Entry 6FW9 (X-ray diffraction, 2.74 A resolution); this record covers chains B and A.

== Chain B (and A) ==
Protein: Flavin-dependent L-tryptophan oxidase VioA
Source organism: Chromobacterium violaceum ATCC 12472
Notes: EC 1.4.3.23; chain A of this document is another copy of the same molecule, construct and numbering; everything in this record applies to it too
UniProt: Q9S3V1 (VIOA_CHRVO); residue numbers follow UniProt; this construct covers 2-418
Chain sequence (417 residues; each row starts with the number of its first residue):
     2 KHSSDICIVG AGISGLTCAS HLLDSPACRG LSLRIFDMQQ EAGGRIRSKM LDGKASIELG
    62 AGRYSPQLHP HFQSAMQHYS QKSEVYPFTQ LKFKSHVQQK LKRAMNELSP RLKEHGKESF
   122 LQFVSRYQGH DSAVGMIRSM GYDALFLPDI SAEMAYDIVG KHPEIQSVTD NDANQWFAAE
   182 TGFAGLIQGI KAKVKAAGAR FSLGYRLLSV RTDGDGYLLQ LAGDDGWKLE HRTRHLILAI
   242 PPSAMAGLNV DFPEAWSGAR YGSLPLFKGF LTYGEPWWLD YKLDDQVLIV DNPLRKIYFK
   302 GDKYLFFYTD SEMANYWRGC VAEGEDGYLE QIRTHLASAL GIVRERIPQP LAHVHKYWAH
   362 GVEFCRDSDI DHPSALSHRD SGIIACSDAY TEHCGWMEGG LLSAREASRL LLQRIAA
Disordered / not traced: 369-370 (chain A: fully traced)
Swiss-Prot annotation at these positions:
  - binding site (Mg(2+)): Gly13, Gly16, Ala240
  - binding site (FAD): Ser15, Asp38, Arg46, Arg64, Leu208, Met398
  - binding site (substrate): Arg64, His163, Tyr309
  - mutagenesis: Arg64 (R64Q/S: No activity), His163 (H163A: Almost no effect on activity; H163N: Retains 8% of wild-type activity), Lys269 (K269Q/S: Retains less than 2% of wild-type activity), Tyr309 (Y309A: Retains 5% of wild-type activity), Val363 (V363A: Retains 50% of wild-type activity; V363Q: Retains 17% of wild-type activity), Trp397 (W397A: No activity; W397Y: Retains 60% of wild-type activity)
Disulfides: Cys366-Cys395
Small-molecule neighbours:
  - FAD (flavin-adenine dinucleotide): Val10, Gly11, Ala12, Gly13, Ile14, Ser15, Gly16, Phe37, Asp38, Met39, Gln40, Gly44, Gly45, Arg46, Ile47, Leu60, Gly61, Ala62, Gly63, Arg64, Tyr206, Arg207, Leu208, Ala240, Ile241, Pro242, Ala245, Leu249, Leu267, Lys269, Tyr309, Trp359, Gly362, Ser388, Asp389, Gly396, Trp397, Met398, Glu399
  - 6-fluoro-L-tryptophan (FT6): Arg64, Tyr143, Ala145, Ile159, His163, Leu265, Tyr309, Val363, Cys395, Gly396, Trp397

== How chain B and chain A interact ==
Residue-residue contacts (25; chain B residue first):
  Lys2(B) with Glu324(A)
  His3(B) with Glu324(A)
  Tyr206(B) with Arg319(A), hydrogen bond; Ala323(A)
  Asp226(B) with Arg319(A), salt bridge; Tyr358(A)
  Trp228(B) with Asn316(A); Arg319(A); Gly320(A); Tyr358(A)
  Asn316(B) with Trp228(A)
  Arg319(B) with Tyr206(A), hydrogen bond; Asp226(A), salt bridge; Trp228(A)
  Gly320(B) with Trp228(A)
  Ala323(B) with His3(A); Ser203(A); Tyr206(A); Leu230(A), hydrophobic
  Glu324(B) with His3(A); Arg201(A)
  Asp327(B) with Arg201(A), salt bridge
  Tyr358(B) with Asp226(A); Trp228(A)
  Ala360(B) with Asp226(A)
Interface residues without a listed pair, chain B (14 interface residues in all): Gly224
Interface residues without a listed pair, chain A (16 interface residues in all): Arg35, Lys357, Ala360

== Summary ==
14 residues of chain B and 16 residues of chain A are in contact; the contacts include 2 hydrogen bonds and 3
salt bridges. Among the polar pairs are Asp226(B)-Arg319(A), Asp327(B)-Arg201(A) and Tyr206(B)-Arg319(A).
Chain B binds flavin-adenine dinucleotide and 6-fluoro-L-tryptophan.
Chain B and chain A are both Flavin-dependent L-tryptophan oxidase VioA (Chromobacterium violaceum ATCC
12472); the structure, Crystal structure of L-tryptophan oxidase VioA from Chromobacterium violaceum in
complex with 6-Fluoro-L-Tryptophan, was determined by X-ray diffraction together with 6FW7, 6FW8, 6FWA and
6G2P from the same study.
